Entry 8HJ0 (electron microscopy, 3.12 A resolution); this record covers chains A and R of the 5 polymer chains in the assembly.

Chain A:
Protein: Guanine nucleotide-binding protein G(s) subunit alpha isoforms short
From: Homo sapiens
UniProt: P63092 (GNAS2_HUMAN); aligned in 2 segments with insertions or deletions, so no single offset holds: 5-195 ~ UniProt 5-64; 204-371 ~ UniProt 204-381
Chain sequence (249 residues; numbered 5 to 384; 131 numbers in that range are skipped by the numbering (no residue carries them; nothing is unmodelled there); the number before each row is that of its first residue):
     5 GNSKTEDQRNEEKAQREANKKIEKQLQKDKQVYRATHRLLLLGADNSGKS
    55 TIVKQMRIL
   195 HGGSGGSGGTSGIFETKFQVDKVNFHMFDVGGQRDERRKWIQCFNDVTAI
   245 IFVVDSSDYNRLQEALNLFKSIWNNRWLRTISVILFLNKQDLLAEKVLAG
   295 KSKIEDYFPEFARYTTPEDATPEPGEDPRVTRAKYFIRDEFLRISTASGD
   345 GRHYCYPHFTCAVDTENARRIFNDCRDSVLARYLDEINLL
Unresolved in the structure: 5-8, 195-200
Construct notes: engineered mutation Asp49 (Gly in P63092), Asn50 (Glu in P63092), Asp249 (Ala in P63092), Asp252 (Ser in P63092), Ala362 (Ile372 in P63092), Ile365 (Val375 in P63092); linker (196-203); expression tag (372-384)

Chain R:
Protein: Probable G-protein coupled receptor 21
From: Homo sapiens
UniProt: Q99679 (GPR21_HUMAN); numbering as in UniProt (aligned over 1-327)
Chain sequence (336 residues; numbered 1 to 336; the number before each row is that of its first residue):
     1 MNSTLDGNQSSHPFCLLAFGYLETVNFCLLEVLIIVFLTVLIISGNIIVI
    51 FVFHCAPLLNHHTTSYFIQTMAYADLFVGVSCVVPSLSLLHHPLPVEESL
   101 TCQIFGFVVSVLKSVSMWSLACISIDRYIAITKPLTYNTLVTPWRLRLCI
   151 FLIWLYSTLVFLPSFFHWGKPGYHGDVFQWCAESWHTDSYFTLFIVMMLY
   201 APAALIVCFTYFNIFRICQQHTKDISERQARFSSQSGETGEVQACPDKRY
   251 AMVLFRITSVFYILWLPYIIYFLLESSTGHSNRFASFLTTWLAISNSFCN
   301 PVIYALSDSTFQRGLKRLSGAMCTSCAEFLEVLFQG
Unresolved in the structure: 1-24, 235-251, 325-336
Disulfides: Cys102-Cys181, Cys122-Cys149
Construct notes: conflict Trp118 (Ala in Q99679), Pro301 (Cys in Q99679), Ala305 (Ser in Q99679), Asp308 (Asn in Q99679), Thr310 (Val in Q99679); expression tag (328-336)
Curated features (UniProtKB/Swiss-Prot):
  - glycosylation (N-linked (GlcNAc...) asparagine): Asn2, Asn8
From the paper describing this entry:
  - contacts within the chain: His174-Tyr268 (pi stacking)
  - mutagenesis - K170E, C181A: decreased signaling in response to G15
  - mutagenesis - K170E, C181A: decreased signaling in response to Gs
  - mutagenesis - P246A: decreased signaling
  - mutagenesis - S86T/V109I/V177I/Q179E/R283P: unchanged signaling

How chain A and chain R interact:
Contacting residue pairs (44; chain A residue first):
  Lys34(A) - His61(R)
  Gln35(A) - Thr142(R)
  His41(A) - Leu135(R)
  Val217(A) - Leu135(R)  hydrophobic
  Val217(A) - Thr136(R)
  Glu312(A) - Arg231(R)  salt bridge
  Arg332(A) - Phe232(R)
  Asp333(A) - Phe232(R)
  Leu336(A) - Phe232(R)  hydrophobic
  Arg337(A) - Ser234(R)  hydrogen bond (side chain-backbone)
  Thr340(A) - Gln229(R)
  Thr340(A) - Phe232(R)
  Tyr348(A) - His221(R)
  Tyr348(A) - Ile225(R)  hydrophobic
  Phe366(A) - Leu135(R)  hydrophobic
  Cys369(A) - Leu135(R)
  Arg370(A) - Thr132(R)  hydrogen bond (side chain-backbone)
  Arg370(A) - Pro134(R)
  Arg370(A) - Leu135(R)
  Val373(A) - Pro134(R)
  Val373(A) - Leu135(R)  hydrophobic
  Leu374(A) - Ile131(R)
  Leu374(A) - Pro134(R)  hydrophobic
  Ala375(A) - His221(R)
  Tyr377(A) - Ala130(R)
  Tyr377(A) - Pro134(R)
  Tyr377(A) - Tyr137(R)
  Leu378(A) - Ile131(R)  hydrophobic
  Leu378(A) - Ile217(R)  hydrophobic
  Leu378(A) - His221(R)
  Glu380(A) - His62(R)
  Ile381(A) - Arg127(R)
  Ile381(A) - Ile131(R)  hydrophobic
  Ile381(A) - Ile214(R)  hydrophobic
  Ile381(A) - Met252(R)
  Asn382(A) - Met252(R)  hydrogen bond (backbone-backbone)
  Leu383(A) - Val253(R)
  Leu383(A) - Asp308(R)
  Leu384(A) - His62(R)
  Leu384(A) - Thr64(R)
  Leu384(A) - Arg127(R)
  Leu384(A) - Val253(R)
  Leu384(A) - Leu254(R)
  Leu384(A) - Tyr304(R)
Also at the interface, not in a pair above, chain A (28 interface residues in all): Arg38, Ala39, Lys216, Phe219
Also at the interface, not in a pair above, chain R (32 interface residues in all): Asn138, Thr139, Pro143, Cys218, Arg228, Ser233, Ser309

Summary:
The interface between chain A and chain R involves 28 residues on one side and 32 on the other, with 3
hydrogen bonds and 1 salt bridge. Polar contacts include Glu312(A)-Arg231(R), Arg337(A)-Ser234(R) and
Arg370(A)-Thr132(R). The paper reports that K170E and C181A of chain R reduce signaling in response to G15;
contacts within the chain involving His174(R), Tyr268(R) and Cys181(R) among others; 4 substitutions were
tested in all.
Here chain A is Guanine nucleotide-binding protein G(s) subunit alpha isoforms short and chain R is Probable
G-protein coupled receptor 21, both from Homo sapiens. Entry 8HJ0 (GPR21(m5) and G15 complex) was determined
by electron microscopy, deposited together with 8HJ1, 8HIX and 8HJ2.
